PDB entry 8S2W | X-ray diffraction, 2.50 A resolution | chains A and B of the 4 polymer chains in the assembly

== Chain A (and B) ==
Protein: Pyridoxal 5'-phosphate synthase subunit PDX1.3
Source organism: Arabidopsis thaliana
Notes: EC 4.3.3.6; chain B of this document is another copy of the same molecule, construct and numbering; everything in this record applies to it too
Reference sequence: Q8L940 (PDX13_ARATH); residues 2-292 here correspond to UniProt positions 1-291 (UniProt number = residue number - 1)
Sequence (291 residues; row label = number of the first residue in the row):
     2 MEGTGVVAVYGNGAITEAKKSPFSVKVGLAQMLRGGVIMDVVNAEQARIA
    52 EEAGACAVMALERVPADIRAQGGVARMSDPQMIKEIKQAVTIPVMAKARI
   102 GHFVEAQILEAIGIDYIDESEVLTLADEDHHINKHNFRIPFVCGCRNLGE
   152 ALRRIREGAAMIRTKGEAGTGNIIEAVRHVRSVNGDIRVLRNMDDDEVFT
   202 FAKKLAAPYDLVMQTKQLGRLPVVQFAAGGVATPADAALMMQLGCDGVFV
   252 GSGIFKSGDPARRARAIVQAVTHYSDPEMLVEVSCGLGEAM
Disordered / not traced: 2-21, 290-292
Curated features (UniProtKB/Swiss-Prot):
  - active site: Lys98 (Schiff-base intermediate with D-ribose 5-phosphate)
  - binding site (D-ribose 5-phosphate): Asp41, Gly170, Gly231, Gly252, Ser253
  - binding site (D-glyceraldehyde 3-phosphate): Arg182
  - modified residue: Met2 (N-acetylmethionine)

== Chain A / chain B interface ==
Contacting residue pairs - 44 pairs, chain A then chain B:
  Thr171(A) - Val75(B)
  Gly172(A) - Val75(B)
  Gly172(A) - Arg77(B)  hydrogen bond (backbone-side chain)
  Asn173(A) - Val75(B)
  Asn173(A) - Thr125(B)
  Asn173(A) - Leu126(B)
  Ile174(A) - Arg100(B)
  Ile174(A) - His103(B)
  Ile175(A) - Leu126(B)
  Ile175(A) - Ala127(B)
  Val178(A) - Ala127(B)
  Val178(A) - Asp128(B)
  Arg179(A) - Glu129(B)  salt bridge
  Arg182(A) - Phe104(B)
  Arg182(A) - Asp128(B)  salt bridge
  Arg182(A) - His131(B)
  Ala233(A) - Arg77(B)
  Thr234(A) - Arg77(B)
  Ala236(A) - His103(B)
  Ala236(A) - Val105(B)
  Ala236(A) - Ile109(B)  hydrophobic
  Asp237(A) - Arg100(B)  salt bridge
  Asp237(A) - His103(B)  salt bridge
  Leu240(A) - His103(B)
  Leu240(A) - Phe104(B)  hydrophobic
  Leu240(A) - Val105(B)  hydrophobic
  Gln243(A) - Phe104(B)
  Gln243(A) - Val105(B)
  Gln243(A) - Gln108(B)  hydrogen bond
  Pro278(A) - Gln108(B)
  Pro278(A) - Ala112(B)  hydrophobic
  Leu281(A) - Val105(B)  hydrophobic
  Leu281(A) - Ile109(B)  hydrophobic
  Val282(A) - Ile109(B)
  Val282(A) - Ala112(B)  hydrophobic
  Val282(A) - Ile113(B)  hydrophobic
  Ser285(A) - Asp80(B)
  Ser285(A) - Pro81(B)
  Cys286(A) - Lys85(B)  hydrogen bond
  Gly287(A) - Asp80(B)  hydrogen bond (backbone-side chain)
  Gly287(A) - Gln82(B)
  Leu288(A) - Asp80(B)  hydrogen bond (backbone-side chain)
  Gly289(A) - Glu63(B)
  Gly289(A) - Asp80(B)  hydrogen bond (backbone-side chain)
Interface residues without a listed pair, chain A (24 interface residues in all): Ala239, Leu244
Interface residues without a listed pair, chain B (23 interface residues in all): Gly102, Glu106

== Overview ==
The interface between chain A and chain B involves 24 residues on one side and 23 on the other; the contacts
include 6 hydrogen bonds and 4 salt bridges. Among the polar pairs are Arg179(A)-Glu129(B),
Arg182(A)-Asp128(B) and Asp237(A)-Arg100(B).
Both chains are Pyridoxal 5'-phosphate synthase subunit PDX1.3 (Arabidopsis thaliana). Entry 8S2W (SSX
structure of Arabidopsis thaliana Pdx1.3 grown in seeded batch conditions) was determined by X-ray
diffraction, deposited together with 8S2U, 8S2V and 8S2X.
